4XBR - chain A; structure by X-ray diffraction, 2.94 A resolution.

# Chain A
Name: Protein FAM212A, Serine/threonine-protein kinase PAK 4
Organism: Homo sapiens
Notes: EC 2.7.11.1
UniProtKB: chimeric construct of Q96EL1, O96013: residues 166-275 from Q96EL1 (F212A_HUMAN) positions 166-203 (offset varies); residues 278-591 from O96013 positions 278-591 (same numbers)
Amino-acid sequence (366 residues; numbered 154 to 591; 72 numbers in that range are skipped by the numbering (no residue carries them; nothing is unmodelled there); the number before each row is that of its first residue):
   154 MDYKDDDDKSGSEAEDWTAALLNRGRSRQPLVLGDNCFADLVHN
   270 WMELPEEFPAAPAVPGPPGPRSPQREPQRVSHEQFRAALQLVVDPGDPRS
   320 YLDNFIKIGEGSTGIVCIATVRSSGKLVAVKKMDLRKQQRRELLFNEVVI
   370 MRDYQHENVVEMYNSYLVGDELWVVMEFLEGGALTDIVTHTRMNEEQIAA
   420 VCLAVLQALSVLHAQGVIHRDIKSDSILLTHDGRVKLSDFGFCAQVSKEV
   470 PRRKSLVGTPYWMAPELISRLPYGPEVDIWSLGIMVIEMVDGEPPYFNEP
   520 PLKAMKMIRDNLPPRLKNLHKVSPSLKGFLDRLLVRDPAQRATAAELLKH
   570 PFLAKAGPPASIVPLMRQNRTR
Disordered / not traced: 154-174, 270-296, 590-591
Modified positions: Ser474 (phosphoserine; SEP)
Construct notes: expression tag (154-165); linker (276-277)
Metal / ion sites: Mg2+ site 1 near Ser331 (its only coordinating residue here); Mg2+ site 2: Asp458 (together with ATP)
Small-molecule neighbours: ATP: Pro183, Gly328, Glu329, Gly330, Ser331, Thr332, Gly333, Val335, Ala348, Lys350, Glu366, Val379, Met395, Glu396, Phe397, Leu398, Ala402, Asp440, Leu447, Asp458, Phe459, Gly460, Phe461
UniProt features mapped onto this chain:
  - region: Glu168, Arg179, Arg181, Leu186 (Inka box 1), Arg298 to Asn323 (GEF-interaction domain (GID))
  - active site: Asp440 (Proton acceptor)
  - binding site (ATP): Ile327 to Val335, Lys350, Glu396 to Leu398, Asp458 to Gly460
  - modified residue (Phosphoserine): Ser291, Ser474
Reported in the primary citation:
  - post-translational modification sites: Ser474
  - contacts within the chain: Arg359-Ser474
  - catalytic residues: Asp440
  - self-association interface (contacts with another copy of this molecule): Phe364

# Overview
Bound to chain A: ATP. From UniProt: active-site residue Asp440 and 16 ATP-binding residues. From the paper:
the catalytic residue Asp440; a modification site at Ser474.
Chain A is Protein FAM212A, Serine/threonine-protein kinase PAK 4 (Homo sapiens); the structure, In cellulo
Crystal Structure of PAK4 in complex with Inka, was determined by X-ray diffraction together with 4XBU from
the same study.
